PDB entry 8K9F | electron microscopy, 2.90 A resolution | chains B and F of the 8 polymer chains in the assembly

Chain B:
Name: Fe-S-cluster-containing hydrogenase components 1-like protein
Source organism: Chloroflexus aurantiacus (strain ATCC 29366 / DSM 635 / J-10-fl)
UniProtKB: A9WEV3 (A9WEV3_CHLAA); residue numbers follow UniProt; this construct covers 1-1029
Amino-acid sequence (1029 residues; row label = number of the first residue in the row):
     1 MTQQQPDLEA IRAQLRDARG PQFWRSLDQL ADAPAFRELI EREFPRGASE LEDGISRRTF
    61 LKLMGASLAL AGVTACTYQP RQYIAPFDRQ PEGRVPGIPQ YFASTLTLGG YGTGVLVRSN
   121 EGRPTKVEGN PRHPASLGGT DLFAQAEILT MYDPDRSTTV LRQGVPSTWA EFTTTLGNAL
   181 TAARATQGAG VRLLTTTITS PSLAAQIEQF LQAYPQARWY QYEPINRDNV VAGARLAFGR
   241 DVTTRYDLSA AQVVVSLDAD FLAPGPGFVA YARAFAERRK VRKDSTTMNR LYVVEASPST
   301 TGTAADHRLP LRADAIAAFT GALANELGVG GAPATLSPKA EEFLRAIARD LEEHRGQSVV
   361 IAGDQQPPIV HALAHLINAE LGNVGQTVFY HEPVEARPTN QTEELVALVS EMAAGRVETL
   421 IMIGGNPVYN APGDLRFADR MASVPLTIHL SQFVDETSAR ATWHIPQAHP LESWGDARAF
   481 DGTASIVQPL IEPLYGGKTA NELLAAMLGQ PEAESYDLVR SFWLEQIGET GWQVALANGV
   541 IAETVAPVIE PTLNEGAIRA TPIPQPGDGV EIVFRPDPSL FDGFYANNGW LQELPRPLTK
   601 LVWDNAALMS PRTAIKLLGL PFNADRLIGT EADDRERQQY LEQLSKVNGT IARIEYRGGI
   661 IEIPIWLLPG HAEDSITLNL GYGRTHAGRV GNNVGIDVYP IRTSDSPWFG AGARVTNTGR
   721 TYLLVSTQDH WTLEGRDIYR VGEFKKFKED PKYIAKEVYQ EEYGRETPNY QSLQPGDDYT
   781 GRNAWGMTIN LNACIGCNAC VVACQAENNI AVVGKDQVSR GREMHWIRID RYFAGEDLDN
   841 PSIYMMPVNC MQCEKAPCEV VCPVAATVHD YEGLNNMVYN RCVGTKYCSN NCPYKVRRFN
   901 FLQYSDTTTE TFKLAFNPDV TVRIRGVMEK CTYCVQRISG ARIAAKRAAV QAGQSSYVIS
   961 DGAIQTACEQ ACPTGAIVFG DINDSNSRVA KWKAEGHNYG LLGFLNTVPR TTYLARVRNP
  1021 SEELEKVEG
Not modelled in the structure: 1-75, 1027-1029
Ion coordination: Mg2+: Q82 (shared with 1 residue of chain A; 1 residue of chain E); 4Fe-4S cluster Fe site 1: C794, C797, C800, C972; 4Fe-4S cluster Fe site 2: C804, C931, C934, C968; 4Fe-4S cluster Fe site 3: C850, C853, C892; 3Fe-4S cluster Fe: C862, C882, C888
Ligand contacts:
  - 3Fe-4S cluster (F3S): C862, P863, V864, A866, T867, M877, C882, V883, G884, T885, K886, Y887, C888, R897, F899, M928
  - heme c (HEC), molecule 1: Y78, A865, V878, N880, R881
  - heme c (HEC), molecule 2: R942, I943, K946
  - 4Fe-4S cluster (SF4), molecule 1: C794, I795, G796, C797, N798, A799, C800, I829, P847, C968, A971, C972, P973, T974, A976, I977
  - 4Fe-4S cluster (SF4), molecule 2: C804, N808, W826, I827, N849, C931, T932, Y933, C934, T966, A967, C968, E969
  - 4Fe-4S cluster (SF4), molecule 3: C850, M851, Q852, C853, A856, P857, C858, N875, C892, P893, Y894, V896, R897, K930
What the authors report for this chain:
  - 3Fe-4S cluster coordination: C882

Chain F:
Name: Quinol:cytochrome c oxidoreductase quinone-binding subunit 2
Source organism: Chloroflexus aurantiacus (strain ATCC 29366 / DSM 635 / J-10-fl)
UniProtKB: A9WEV7 (A9WEV7_CHLAA); residues 1-411 here = UniProt positions 1-411
Amino-acid sequence (411 residues; numbered 1 to 411; the number before each row is that of its first residue):
     1 MATTSISQTR IPQLGQVQML GLAAAVIGIG VLAAGYFLSP TSFFESYIYG YYVAMTIPLG
    61 CLGFLMVQHL TGGAWGVTVR RMLEAGAATL PIMGLLFIPI ALGYFDTYKA LGLEHPLYEW
   121 ANPEVVTPGG AEFDPIIAHK VPWLSPLWVT ARIAIFFIIW SALALTLRAW SRQQDAGGDA
   181 KKLATRMRRL SGIGVALFVI TVTFFSFDVA MSLDPHWFST IYGAHYMANA GLMTLAFLAL
   241 MMSRVRDAAL FREYVSVKPI HDIGKLIFAF TVLWTYMSYG QLVIIWSGDV AEFTPWYVHR
   301 TQHGWVFVAL ALMLFAFALP FFVLLFRGTK RNLNTLATIA GWIVVMRFVD MAWIILPEFR
   361 EHLWDIAITD VAAPIGLIGL VIALFAANVQ QAPLLPLRDP NMEQLQNSGH H
Not modelled in the structure: 1-10, 408-411
Ligand contacts:
  - pe(15:0/15:0) (JL3; [(2R)-3-[2-azanylethoxy(oxidanyl)phosphoryl]oxy-2-pentadecanoyloxy-propyl] pentadecanoate): V67, T71, G72, G73, A74, W75, M227, K258, D262, K265, L266, A269, F270, Q404
  - pe(16:0/14:0) (JLQ; [(2R)-3-[2-azanylethoxy(oxidanyl)phosphoryl]oxy-2-tetradecanoyloxy-propyl] hexadecanoate): G60, G63, F64, V67, L70, T71, V195, F198, V199, M227, G231, F270, N401, Q404
  - JM9 (1,3-bis(13-methyltetradecanoyloxy)propan-2-yl pentadecanoate): H261, K265, F268, A269, V272, L273, T275, Y276, F317, F321, L325, F326, R327, K330

How chain B and chain F interact:
Contacting residue pairs - 23 pairs, chain B then chain F:
  E761(B) - P135(F)
  E762(B) - I136(F)
  Y763(B) - D134(F)
  Y763(B) - P135(F)
  G764(B) - P135(F)
  Y770(B) - A291(F)  hydrophobic
  Q771(B) - A291(F)
  Q771(B) - T294(F)
  Q771(B) - V298(F)
  Q771(B) - H299(F)
  S772(B) - D289(F)  hydrogen bond
  S772(B) - T294(F)
  L773(B) - W286(F)  hydrophobic
  L773(B) - D289(F)  hydrogen bond (backbone-side chain)
  L773(B) - T294(F)
  L773(B) - Y297(F)  hydrophobic
  Q774(B) - W286(F)  hydrogen bond (side chain-backbone)
  Q774(B) - D289(F)
  F1004(B) - A291(F)  hydrogen bond (backbone-backbone)
  F1004(B) - E292(F)
  L1005(B) - V290(F)  hydrophobic
  N1006(B) - D289(F)  hydrogen bond (backbone-backbone)
  N1006(B) - A291(F)
Other interface residues (no listed pair), chain B (15 interface residues in all): Q760, R765, K855
Other interface residues (no listed pair), chain F (15 interface residues in all): H216, I285, S287

Summary:
Chain B and chain F each contribute 15 residues to their interface, with 5 hydrogen bonds. Among the polar
pairs are S772(B)-D289(F), L773(B)-D289(F) and Q774(B)-W286(F). Chain B binds heme c, 3 copies of 4Fe-4S
cluster and 3Fe-4S cluster. Bound to chain F: pe(16:0/14:0), pe(15:0/15:0) and compound JM9. From the paper:
3Fe-4S cluster coordination by C882(B).
Chain B is Fe-S-cluster-containing hydrogenase components 1-like protein and chain F is Quinol:cytochrome c
oxidoreductase quinone-binding subunit 2, both from Chloroflexus aurantiacus (strain ATCC 29366 / DSM 635 /
J-10-fl); the structure, Cryo-EM structure of the photosynthetic alternative complex III from Chloroflexus
aurantiacus at 2.9 angstrom, was determined by electron microscopy (same publication as 8K9E and 8X2J).
